Entry 7H1T (X-ray diffraction, 1.42 A resolution); this record covers chains A and B.

# Chain A
Name: Serine protease subunit NS2B
Organism: Zika virus
UniProtKB: Q32ZE1 (POLG_ZIKV); residues 46-89 here correspond to UniProt positions 1414-1457 (UniProt number = residue number + 1368)
Chain sequence (46 residues; numbered 44 to 89; the number before each row is that of its first residue):
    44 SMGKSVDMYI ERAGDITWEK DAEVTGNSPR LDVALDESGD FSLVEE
Unresolved in the structure: 44-49, 89
Construct notes: expression tag (44-45)

# Chain B
Name: Serine protease NS3
Organism: Zika virus
Notes: EC 3.4.21.91, 3.6.1.15, 3.6.4.13
UniProtKB: Q32ZE1 (POLG_ZIKV); residues 11-177 here correspond to UniProt positions 1509-1675 (UniProt number = residue number + 1498)
Chain sequence (168 residues; numbered 10 to 177; the number before each row is that of its first residue):
    10 MKEVKKGETT DGVYRVMTRR LLGSTQVGVG VMQEGVFHTM WHVTKGAALR SGEGRLDPYW
    70 GDVKQDLVSY CGPWKLDAAW DGLSEVQLLA VPPGERAKNI QTLPGIFKTK DGDIGAVALD
   130 YPAGTSGSPI LDKCGRVIGL YGNGVVIKNG SYVSAITQGK REEETPVE
Unresolved in the structure: 10-15, 172-177
Construct notes: initiating methionine (10); conflict K107 (Arg1605 in Q32ZE1)
Ligand contacts: Z362020366 (W3S; [1,2,4]triazolo[4,3-a]pyridin-3-amine): D129, Y130, P131, A132, S135, Y150, G151, Y161
Swiss-Prot annotation at these positions:
  - active site (Charge relay system): H51, D75, S135

# Interface between chain A and chain B
Residue-residue contacts - 95 pairs, chain A then chain B:
  D50(A) with R59(B), salt bridge
  M51(A) with M26(B); V36(B), hydrophobic; V52(B); T53(B); L58(B); R59(B), hydrogen bond (backbone-backbone)
  Y52(A) with R24(B); V25(B); M26(B), hydrogen bond (backbone-backbone); R28(B), hydrogen bond; S33(B); R59(B)
  I53(A) with Y23(B), hydrophobic; R24(B); M41(B), hydrophobic; F46(B), hydrophobic; R59(B), hydrogen bond (backbone-backbone); S60(B); L65(B), hydrophobic
  E54(A) with Y23(B); R24(B), hydrogen bond (backbone-backbone)
  R55(A) with E17(B); T19(B); D20(B), hydrogen bond (side chain-backbone); V22(B); Y23(B)
  A56(A) with V22(B), hydrogen bond (backbone-backbone); V100(B), hydrophobic; A106(B)
  G57(A) with G21(B); V22(B), hydrogen bond (backbone-backbone)
  D58(A) with L98(B)
  I59(A) with G21(B); V22(B); V40(B), hydrophobic; L98(B), hydrophobic; L140(B), hydrophobic; G144(B); V146(B), hydrophobic
  T60(A) with N108(B), hydrogen bond (backbone-side chain); L140(B)
  W61(A) with E94(B); V95(B); Q96(B); Q110(B); L140(B); D141(B); K142(B)
  E62(A) with Q96(B), hydrogen bond (backbone-side chain); N108(B)
  A65(A) with Q96(B); N108(B)
  E66(A) with I109(B); Q110(B), hydrogen bond (backbone-backbone)
  V67(A) with E94(B); Q110(B)
  T68(A) with I109(B); Q110(B), hydrogen bond (backbone-backbone); T111(B), hydrogen bond (backbone-side chain); L128(B)
  G69(A) with T111(B); A127(B)
  N70(A) with L112(B); A127(B)
  S71(A) with L112(B), hydrogen bond (side chain-backbone); P113(B); G114(B)
  P72(A) with G114(B); I115(B), hydrogen bond (backbone-backbone); A127(B); V162(B), hydrophobic
  R73(A) with I115(B)
  L74(A) with I115(B), hydrogen bond (backbone-backbone); F116(B); K117(B), hydrogen bond (backbone-backbone); I156(B), hydrophobic
  D75(A) with K117(B)
  V76(A) with F116(B), hydrophobic; K117(B), hydrogen bond (backbone-backbone); T118(B)
  L78(A) with K73(B)
  D79(A) with K73(B)
  E80(A) with K73(B)
  S81(A) with V72(B)
  G82(A) with V72(B); K73(B); N152(B), hydrogen bond (backbone-side chain)
  F84(A) with F116(B), hydrophobic; N152(B); G153(B); V154(B); A164(B), hydrophobic
  S85(A) with V154(B)
  L86(A) with V154(B), hydrophobic
Also at the interface, not in a pair above, chain A (34 interface residues in all): E88
Also at the interface, not in a pair above, chain B (59 interface residues in all): T27, A57, I123, P138, V155, K157

# Overview
The interface between chain A and chain B involves 34 residues on one side and 59 on the other; the contacts
include 19 hydrogen bonds and 1 salt bridge. Polar contacts include D50(A)-R59(B), Y52(A)-R28(B) and
R55(A)-D20(B). Ligands of chain B: Z362020366.
Here chain A is Serine protease subunit NS2B and chain B is Serine protease NS3, both from Zika virus. Entry
7H1T (PanDDA analysis group deposition -- Crystal Structure of ZIKV NS2B-NS3 protease in complex with
Z362020366) was determined by X-ray diffraction.
